PDB entry 6CTO | X-ray diffraction, 2.04 A resolution | chains T and A of the 4 polymer chains in the assembly

== Chain T ==
Molecule: 16-nt DNA strand
Sequence (16 nucleotides; row label = number of the first residue in the row):
     1 CCGACAGCGCATCAGC

== Chain A ==
Protein: DNA polymerase beta
Source organism: Homo sapiens
Notes: EC 2.7.7.7, 4.2.99.-
Reference sequence: P06746 (DPOLB_HUMAN); residues 1-335 here = UniProt positions 1-335
Amino-acid sequence (335 residues; row label = number of the first residue in the row):
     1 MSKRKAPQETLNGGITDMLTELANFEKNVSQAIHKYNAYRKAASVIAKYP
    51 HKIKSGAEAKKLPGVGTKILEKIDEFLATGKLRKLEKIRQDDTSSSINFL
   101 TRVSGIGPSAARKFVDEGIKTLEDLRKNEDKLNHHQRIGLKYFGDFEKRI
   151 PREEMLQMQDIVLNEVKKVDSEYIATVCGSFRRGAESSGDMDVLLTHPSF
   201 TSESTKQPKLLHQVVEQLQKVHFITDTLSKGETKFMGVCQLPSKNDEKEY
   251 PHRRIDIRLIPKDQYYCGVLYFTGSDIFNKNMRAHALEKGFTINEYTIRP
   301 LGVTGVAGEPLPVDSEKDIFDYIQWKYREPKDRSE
Not modelled in the structure: 1-9
Construct notes: conflict Leu70 (Ala in P06746)
Metal / ion sites: Na+ site 1: Lys60, Leu62, Val65 (shared with 1 residue of chain D); Na+ site 2: Thr101, Val103, Ile106 (shared with 1 residue of chain P); Mg2+: Asp190, Asp192 (together with VT7); Na+ site 3: Asp190, Asp192, Asp256 (together with VT7)
Residues lining bound ligands: VT7 (5'-O-[(R)-{[(R)-[difluoro(phosphono)methyl](hydroxy)phosphoryl]oxy}(hydroxy)phosphoryl]thymidine): Arg149, Gly179, Ser180, Arg183, Ser188, Gly189, Asp190, Asp192, Tyr271, Phe272, Thr273, Gly274, Ser275, Asp276, Asn279
Reported in the primary citation:
  - binding site for VT7: Arg183, Gly189

== How chain T and chain A interact ==
Pairs across the interface (27):
  DC5(T) with His34(A), stacking on the base; Leu287(A), phosphate contact
  DA6(T) with Lys280(A), salt bridge to the phosphate; Arg283(A), hydrogen bond to the base; Ala284(A), sugar contact; Leu287(A), phosphate contact
  DG7(T) with Tyr271(A), base contact; Arg283(A), hydrogen bond to the sugar; Leu287(A), phosphate contact; Thr292(A), hydrogen bond to the phosphate; Ile293(A), sugar contact; Asn294(A), phosphate contact
  DC8(T) with Asn294(A), hydrogen bond to the phosphate; Glu295(A), sugar contact
  DG9(T) with Thr233(A), hydrogen bond to the phosphate; Lys234(A), hydrogen bond to the base; Arg258(A), sugar contact; Tyr296(A), hydrogen bond to the phosphate
  DC10(T) with Ser229(A), phosphate contact; Lys230(A), hydrogen bond to the phosphate; Gly231(A), phosphate contact; Glu232(A), hydrogen bond to the phosphate; Thr233(A), hydrogen bond to the phosphate; Lys234(A), hydrogen bond to the phosphate
  DA11(T) with Ser229(A), phosphate contact; Lys230(A), hydrogen bond to the phosphate
  DT12(T) with Asn133(A), phosphate contact
Also at the interface, not in a pair above, chain A (22 interface residues in all): His134, Asn279, Arg299

== Summary ==
Chain T and chain A form an interface of 8 and 22 residues respectively; the contacts include 12 hydrogen
bonds, 1 salt bridge and 1 aromatic stacking contact. Among the polar pairs are DA6(T)-Arg283(A),
DG9(T)-Lys234(A) and DG7(T)-Arg283(A). Ligands of chain A: compound VT7. The paper reports a binding site for
VT7 at Arg183(A) and Gly189(A).
Chain T is a 16-nt DNA strand and chain A is DNA polymerase beta (Homo sapiens); the structure, Ternary
complex crystal structure of DNA polymerase Beta with a dideoxy terminated primer with CF2, beta ..., was
determined by X-ray diffraction, deposited together with 6BEL, 6BEM, 6CR3, 6CR4, 6CR5, 6CR6 and 20 further
entries.
